Entry 9G25 (electron microscopy, 2.89 A resolution); this record covers chains 3 and I of the 14 polymer chains in the assembly.

== Chain 3 ==
Molecule: Rdn18-1
Organism: Saccharomyces cerevisiae
Sequence (1800 nucleotides; each row starts with the number of its first residue):
     1 UAUCUGGUUGAUCCUGCCAGUAGUCAUAUGCUUGUCUCAAAGAUUAAGCC
    51 AUGCAUGUCUAAGUAUAAGCAAUUUAUACAGUGAAACUGCGAAUGGCUCA
   101 UUAAAUCAGUUAUCGUUUAUUUGAUAGUUCCUUUACUACAUGGUAUAACU
   151 GUGGUAAUUCUAGAGCUAAUACAUGCUUAAAAUCUCGACCCUUUGGAAGA
   201 GAUGUAUUUAUUAGAUAAAAAAUCAAUGUCUUCGGACUCUUUGAUGAUUC
   251 AUAAUAACUUUUCGAAUCGCAUGGCCUUGUGCUGGCGAUGGUUCAUUCAA
   301 AUUUCUGCCCUAUCAACUUUCGAUGGUAGGAUAGUGGCCUACCAUGGUUU
   351 CAACGGGUAACGGGGAAUAAGGGUUCGAUUCCGGAGAGGGAGCCUGAGAA
   401 ACGGCUACCACAUCCAAGGAAGGCAGCAGGCGCGCAAAUUACCCAAUCCU
   451 AAUUCAGGGAGGUAGUGACAAUAAAUAACGAUACAGGGCCCAUUCGGGUC
   501 UUGUAAUUGGAAUGAGUACAAUGUAAAUACCUUAACGAGGAACAAUUGGA
   551 GGGCAAGUCUGGUGCCAGCAGCCGCGGUAAUUCCAGCUCCAAUAGCGUAU
   601 AUUAAAGUUGUUGCAGUUAAAAAGCUCGUAGUUGAACUUUGGGCCCGGUU
   651 GGCCGGUCCGAUUUUUUCGUGUACUGGAUUUCCAACGGGGCCUUUCCUUC
   701 UGGCUAACCUUGAGUCCUUGUGGCUCUUGGCGAACCAGGACUUUUACUUU
   751 GAAAAAAUUAGAGUGUUCAAAGCAGGCGUAUUGCUCGAAUAUAUUAGCAU
   801 GGAAUAAUAGAAUAGGACGUUUGGUUCUAUUUUGUUGGUUUCUAGGACCA
   851 UCGUAAUGAUUAAUAGGGACGGUCGGGGGCAUCAGUAUUCAAUUGUCAGA
   901 GGUGAAAUUCUUGGAUUUAUUGAAGACUAACUACUGCGAAAGCAUUUGCC
   951 AAGGACGUUUUCAUUAAUCAAGAACGAAAGUUAGGGGAUCGAAGAUGAUC
  1001 AGAUACCGUCGUAGUCUUAACCAUAAACUAUGCCGACUAGGGAUCGGGUG
  1051 GUGUUUUUUUAAUGACCCACUCGGCACCUUACGAGAAAUCAAAGUCUUUG
  1101 GGUUCUGGGGGGAGUAUGGUCGCAAGGCUGAAACUUAAAGGAAUUGACGG
  1151 AAGGGCACCACCAGGAGUGGAGCCUGCGGCUUAAUUUGACUCAACACGGG
  1201 GAAACUCACCAGGUCCAGACACAAUAAGGAUUGACAGAUUGAGAGCUCUU
  1251 UCUUGAUUUUGUGGGUGGUGGUGCAUGGCCGUUCUUAGUUGGUGGAGUGA
  1301 UUUGUCUGCUUAAUUGCGAUAACGAACGAGACCUUAACCUACUAAAUAGU
  1351 GGUGCUAGCAUUUGCUGGUUAUCCACUUCUUAGAGGGACUAUCGGUUUCA
  1401 AGCCGAUGGAAGUUUGAGGCAAUAACAGGUCUGUGAUGCCCUUAGACGUU
  1451 CUGGGCCGCACGCGCGCUACACUGACGGAGCCAGCGAGUCUAACCUUGGC
  1501 CGAGAGGUCUUGGUAAUCUUGUGAAACUCCGUCGUGCUGGGGAUAGAGCA
  1551 UUGUAAUUAUUGCUCUUCAACGAGGAAUUCCUAGUAAGCGCAAGUCAUCA
  1601 GCUUGCGUUGAUUACGUCCCUGCCCUUUGUACACACCGCCCGUCGCUAGU
  1651 ACCGAUUGAAUGGCUUAGUGAGGCCUCAGGAUCUGCUUAGAGAAGGGGGC
  1701 AACUCCAUCUCAGAGCGGAGAAUUUGGACAAACUUGGUCAUUUAGAGGAA
  1751 CUAAAAGUCGUAACAAGGUUUCCGUAGGUGAACCUGCGGAAGGAUCAUUA
Unresolved in the structure: 1-623, 636-796, 819-823, 845-863, 979-1800

== Chain I ==
Name: Protein KRI1
Organism: Saccharomyces cerevisiae
Reference sequence: P42846 (KRI1_YEAST); residue numbers follow UniProt; this construct covers 1-591
Sequence (591 residues; row label = number of the first residue in the row):
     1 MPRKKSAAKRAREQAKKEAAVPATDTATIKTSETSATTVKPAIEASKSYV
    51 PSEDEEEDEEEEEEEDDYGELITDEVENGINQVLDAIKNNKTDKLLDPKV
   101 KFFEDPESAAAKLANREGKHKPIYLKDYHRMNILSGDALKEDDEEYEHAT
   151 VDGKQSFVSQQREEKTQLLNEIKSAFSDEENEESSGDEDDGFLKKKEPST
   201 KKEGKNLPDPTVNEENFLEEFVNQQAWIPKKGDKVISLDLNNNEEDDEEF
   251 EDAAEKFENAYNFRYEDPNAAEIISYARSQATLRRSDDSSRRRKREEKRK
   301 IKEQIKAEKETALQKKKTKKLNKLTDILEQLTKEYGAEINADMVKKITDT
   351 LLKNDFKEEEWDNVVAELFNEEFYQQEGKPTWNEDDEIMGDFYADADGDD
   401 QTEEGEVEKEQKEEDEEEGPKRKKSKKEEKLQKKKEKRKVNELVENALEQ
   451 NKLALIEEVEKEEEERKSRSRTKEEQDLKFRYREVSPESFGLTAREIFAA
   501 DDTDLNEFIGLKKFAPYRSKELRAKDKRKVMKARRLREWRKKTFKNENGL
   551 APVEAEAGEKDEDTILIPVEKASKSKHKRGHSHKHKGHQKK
Unresolved in the structure: 1-211, 232-260, 377-421, 469-477, 546-591
UniProt features mapped onto this chain:
  - modified residue (Phosphoserine): Ser177, Ser184, Ser185, Ser486

== How chain 3 and chain I interact ==
Residue-residue contacts (24; chain 3 residue first):
  U873(3) with Arg299(I), salt bridge to the phosphate
  C874(3) with Arg292(I), salt bridge to the phosphate; Arg295(I), base contact
  G875(3) with Arg291(I), base contact; Arg295(I), salt bridge to the phosphate
  G876(3) with Arg278(I), hydrogen bond to the base; Arg291(I), salt bridge to the phosphate
  G877(3) with Arg291(I), salt bridge to the phosphate
  C931(3) with Arg284(I), hydrogen bond to the phosphate
  A933(3) with Arg278(I), sugar contact
  C934(3) with Ile273(I), base contact; Ser275(I), base contact
  U935(3) with Ser275(I), hydrogen bond to the base; Tyr276(I), base contact; Ala277(I), sugar contact; Arg278(I), hydrogen bond to the sugar
  G936(3) with Arg278(I), hydrogen bond to the base
  U947(3) with Ser290(I), phosphate contact; Arg293(I), salt bridge to the phosphate
  U961(3) with Leu511(I), phosphate contact
  C962(3) with Asn506(I), phosphate contact; Leu511(I), phosphate contact; Lys512(I), hydrogen bond to the phosphate
  A963(3) with Lys512(I), salt bridge to the phosphate
Other interface residues (no listed pair), chain 3 (18 interface residues in all): U932, A944, G948, G953
Other interface residues (no listed pair), chain I (17 interface residues in all): Ser289, Lys294

== Overview ==
18 residues of chain 3 and 17 residues of chain I are in contact, with 6 hydrogen bonds and 7 salt bridges.
Among the polar pairs are G876(3)-Arg278(I), U935(3)-Ser275(I) and G936(3)-Arg278(I).
Here chain 3 is Rdn18-1 and chain I is Protein KRI1, both from Saccharomyces cerevisiae. Entry 9G25 (snR30
snoRNP - State 1 - Utp23-Krr1-deltaC3) was determined by electron microscopy (same publication as 9G28).
